6W22 - chains E and F of the 7 polymer chains in the assembly; structure by electron microscopy, 3.00 A resolution.

Chain E (and F):
Molecule: ATP-dependent Clp protease ATP-binding subunit ClpA
Organism: Escherichia coli (strain K12)
Notes: chain F of this document is another copy of the same molecule, construct and numbering; everything in this record applies to it too
Reference sequence: P0ABH9 (CLPA_ECOLI); residue numbers follow UniProt; this construct covers 1-758
Chain sequence (758 residues; numbered 1 to 758; the number before each row is that of its first residue):
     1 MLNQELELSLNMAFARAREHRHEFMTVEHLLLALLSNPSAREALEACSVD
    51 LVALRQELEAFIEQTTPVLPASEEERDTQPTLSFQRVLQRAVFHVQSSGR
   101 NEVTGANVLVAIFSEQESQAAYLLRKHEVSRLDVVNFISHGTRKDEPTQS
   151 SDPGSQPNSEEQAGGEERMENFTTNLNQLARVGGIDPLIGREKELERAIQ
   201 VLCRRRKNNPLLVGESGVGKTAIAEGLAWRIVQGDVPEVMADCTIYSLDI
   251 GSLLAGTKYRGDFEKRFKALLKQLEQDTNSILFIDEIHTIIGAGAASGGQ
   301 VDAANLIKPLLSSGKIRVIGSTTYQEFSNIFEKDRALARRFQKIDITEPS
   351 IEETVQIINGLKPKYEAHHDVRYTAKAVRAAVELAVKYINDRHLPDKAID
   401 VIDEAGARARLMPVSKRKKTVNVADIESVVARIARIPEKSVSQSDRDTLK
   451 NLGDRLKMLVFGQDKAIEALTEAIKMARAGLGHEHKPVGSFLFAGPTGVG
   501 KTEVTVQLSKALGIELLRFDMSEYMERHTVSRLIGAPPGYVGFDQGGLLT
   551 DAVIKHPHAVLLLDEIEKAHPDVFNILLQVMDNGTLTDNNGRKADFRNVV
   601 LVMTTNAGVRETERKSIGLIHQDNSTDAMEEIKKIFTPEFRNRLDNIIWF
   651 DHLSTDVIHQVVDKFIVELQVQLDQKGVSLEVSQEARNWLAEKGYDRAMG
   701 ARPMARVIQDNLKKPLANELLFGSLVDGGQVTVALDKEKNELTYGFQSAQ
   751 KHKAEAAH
Unresolved in the structure: 1-168, 747-758
Small-molecule neighbours:
  - ADP (adenosine-5'-diphosphate): Pro187, Leu188, Ile189, Arg191, Glu215, Ser216, Gly217, Val218, Gly219, Lys220, Ala222, Ile357, Leu361, Pro395, Asp396, Ile399
  - ATP (adenosine-5'-triphosphate): Leu459, Val460, Phe461, Gln463, Thr497, Gly498, Val499, Gly500, Lys501, Thr502, Glu503, Asn606, Val609, Leu653, Val661, Lys664, Phe665, Ala701, Arg702
Swiss-Prot annotation at these positions:
  - binding site (ATP): Gly214 to Thr221, Gly495 to Thr502
From the paper describing this entry:
  - binding site for RepA, green fluorescent protein fusion: Tyr259, Tyr540, Val541

Interface between chain E and chain F:
Pairs across the interface - 63 pairs, chain E then chain F:
  Lys193(E) - Arg432(F)
  Glu196(E) - Met412(F)
  Arg197(E) - Glu404(F)  salt bridge
  Arg197(E) - Arg432(F)
  Arg197(E) - Ile433(F)
  Ile199(E) - Leu411(F)
  Gln200(E) - Leu411(F)
  Gln200(E) - Arg432(F)  hydrogen bond
  Cys203(E) - His369(F)
  Cys203(E) - Ala407(F)  hydrogen bond (side chain-backbone)
  Cys203(E) - Arg410(F)  hydrogen bond (backbone-side chain)
  Cys203(E) - Leu411(F)  hydrophobic
  Arg204(E) - His369(F)
  Arg204(E) - Asp400(F)  salt bridge
  Arg204(E) - Asp403(F)  salt bridge
  Arg204(E) - Glu404(F)
  Arg204(E) - Ala407(F)
  Arg205(E) - His368(F)
  Arg205(E) - His369(F)
  Arg205(E) - Asp403(F)  hydrogen bond (backbone-side chain)
  Arg206(E) - Tyr365(F)  hydrogen bond
  Arg206(E) - Asp403(F)  hydrogen bond (backbone-side chain)
  Lys207(E) - Asp396(F)  salt bridge
  Lys207(E) - Asp400(F)  salt bridge
  Pro237(E) - Leu411(F)
  Pro237(E) - Met412(F)  hydrophobic
  Glu238(E) - Lys416(F)  salt bridge
  Val239(E) - Arg410(F)
  Val239(E) - Leu411(F)  hydrophobic
  Gly298(E) - Lys258(F)  hydrogen bond (backbone-side chain)
  Gly299(E) - Lys258(F)
  Val301(E) - Leu254(F)  hydrophobic
  Val301(E) - Lys258(F)
  Val301(E) - Ala296(F)  hydrophobic
  Asp302(E) - Ala255(F)
  Asp302(E) - Gly256(F)  hydrogen bond (side chain-backbone)
  Asp302(E) - Lys258(F)  salt bridge
  Arg446(E) - Leu720(F)  hydrogen bond (side chain-backbone)
  Arg446(E) - Leu721(F)  hydrogen bond (side chain-backbone)
  Arg446(E) - Phe722(F)
  Arg446(E) - Gly723(F)
  Leu449(E) - Leu721(F)  hydrophobic
  Lys450(E) - Phe722(F)
  Glu472(E) - Asn718(F)  hydrogen bond
  Lys475(E) - Asn718(F)
  Lys475(E) - Leu721(F)
  Met476(E) - Gln709(F)
  Met476(E) - Lys713(F)
  Met476(E) - Lys714(F)
  Met476(E) - Ala717(F)  hydrophobic
  Ala479(E) - Lys676(F)
  Ala479(E) - Ala717(F)
  Ala479(E) - Leu721(F)  hydrophobic
  Gly480(E) - Lys676(F)  hydrogen bond (backbone-side chain)
  Leu481(E) - Lys713(F)
  Leu481(E) - Ala717(F)  hydrophobic
  Gly482(E) - Gln672(F)
  Arg527(E) - Arg532(F)
  Thr637(E) - Glu523(F)  hydrogen bond
  Pro638(E) - Asp520(F)
  Pro638(E) - Ser522(F)
  Glu639(E) - Glu523(F)
  Asn642(E) - Arg702(F)
Also at the interface, not in a pair above, chain E (42 interface residues in all): Met240, Arg260, Glu264, Asn305, Leu306, Arg317, Arg335, Arg339, Arg478, Asn646
Also at the interface, not in a pair above, chain F (45 interface residues in all): Thr221, Gly251, Thr257, Glu286, Ala295, Lys397, Arg408, Gly542, Arg706, Leu716

Summary:
42 residues of chain E face 45 of chain F across their interface; the contacts include 13 hydrogen bonds and 7
salt bridges. Polar contacts include Arg197(E)-Glu404(F), Arg204(E)-Asp400(F) and Arg204(E)-Asp403(F). Bound
to chain E: ADP and ATP. The paper reports a binding site for RepA, green fluorescent protein fusion at
Tyr259(E), Tyr540(E) and Val541(E).
Both chains are ATP-dependent Clp protease ATP-binding subunit ClpA (Escherichia coli (strain K12)). Entry
6W22 (ClpA Engaged1 State bound to RepA-GFP (ClpA Focused Refinement)) was determined by electron microscopy,
deposited together with 6UQE, 6UQO, 6W1Z, 6W20, 6W21, 6W23 and 6W24.
